8PPT - chains D and B of the 7 polymer chains in the assembly; structure by electron microscopy, 2.90 A resolution.

== Chain D ==
Protein: DNA polymerase sliding clamp
From: Pyrococcus abyssi GE5
UniProtKB: Q9UYX8 (PCNA_PYRAB); residues 1-249 here = UniProt positions 1-249
Amino-acid sequence (261 residues; numbered -11 to 249; the number before each row is that of its first residue; numbers below 1 keep their minus sign (Met-11 is residue -11)):
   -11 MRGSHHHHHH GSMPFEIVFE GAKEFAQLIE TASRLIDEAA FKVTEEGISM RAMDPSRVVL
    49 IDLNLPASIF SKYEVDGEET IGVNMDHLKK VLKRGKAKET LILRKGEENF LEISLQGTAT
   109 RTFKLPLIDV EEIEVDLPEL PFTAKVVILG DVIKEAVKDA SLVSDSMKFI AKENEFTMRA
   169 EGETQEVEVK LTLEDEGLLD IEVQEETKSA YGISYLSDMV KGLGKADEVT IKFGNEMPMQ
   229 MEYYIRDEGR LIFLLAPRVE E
Unresolved in the structure: -11 to 1, 248-249
Differences from the reference sequence: initiating methionine (-11); expression tag (-10 to 0)

== Chain B ==
Protein: DP2
From: Pyrococcus abyssi GE5
Amino-acid sequence (1270 residues; numbered 1 to 1270; the number before each row is that of its first residue):
     1 MELPKEMEEY FEMLQREIDK AYEIAKKARA QGKDPSLDVE IPQATDMAGR VESLVGPPGV
    61 AKRIRELVKE YGKEIAALKI VDEIIEGKFG DLGSREKYAE QAVRTALAIL TEGIVSAPIE
   121 GIANVKIKRN TWADNSEYLA LYYAGPIRSS GGTAQALSVL VGDYVRRKLG LDRFKPSEKH
   181 IERMVEEVDL YHRAVTRLQY HPSPEEVRLA MRNIPIEITG EATDDVEVSH RDVPGVETNQ
   241 LRGGAILVLA EGVLQKAKKL VKYIDKMGIE GWEWLKEFVE AKEKGEPKEE GKEESLAEST
   301 LEETKVEVDM GFYYSLYQKF KEEIAPSDKY AKEVIGGRPL FSDPSKPGGF RLRYGRSRAS
   361 GFATWGINPA TMILVDEFLA IGTQLKTERP GKGAVVTPVT TIEGPIVKLK DGSVLRVDDY
   421 NLALKVREDV EEILYLGDAV IAFGDFVENN QTLLPANYCE EWWILEFVKA LKEIYEVHLE
   481 PFTENEEESI EEASDYLEID PEFLKEMLRD PLRVKPPVEL AIHFSEVLGI PLHPYYTLYW
   541 NSVEPKDVEK LWRLLKNYAE IEWSNFRGIK FAKKIVISQE KLGDSKRTLE LLGLPHTVRD
   601 GNVIVDYPWA AALLTPLGNL NWEFMAKPLY ATIDIINENN EIKLRDRGIS WIGARMGRPE
   661 KAKERKMKPP VQVLFPIGLA GGSSRDIKKA AEEGKVAEVE IAFFKCPKCG HVGPEHLCPN
   721 CGTRKELLWV CPRCNAEYPE SQAEGYNYTC PKCNVKLRPY AKRKIRPSEL LNRAMENVKV
   781 YGVDKLKGVM GMTSGWKMPE PLEKGLLRAK NDVYVFKDGT IRFDATDAPI THFRPREIGV
   841 SVEKLRELGY THDFEGKPLV SEDQIVELKP QDIILSKEAG RYLLKVAKFV DDLLEKFYGL
   901 PRFYNAEKME DLIGHLVIGL APHTSAGIVG RIIGFVDALV GYAHPYFHAA KRRNCDGDED
   961 AVMLLLDALL NFSRYYLPEK RGGKMDAPLV ITTRLDPREV DSEVHNMDIV RYYPLEFYEA
  1021 TYELKSPKEL VGVIERVEDR LGKPEMYYGL KFTHDTDDIA LGPKMSLYKQ LGDMEEKVRR
  1081 QLEVAKRIRA VDEHGVAEKI LNSHLIPDLR GNLRSFTRQE FRCVKCNTKF RRPPLNGKCP
  1141 VCGGKIVLTV SKGAIEKYLG TAKMLVTEYN VKNYTRQRIC LTERDIDSLF ENVFPETQLT
  1201 LIVNPNDICQ RLVMARTGEV NKSGLLENLS NGSKKTEKAE KAEKPRKKSD EKPKKKRVIS
  1261 LEEFFSRKSK
Unresolved in the structure: 1, 284-307, 1217-1270
Bound ions: Zn2+ site 1: Cys706, Cys709, Cys718, Cys721; Zn2+ site 2: Cys731, Cys734, Cys750, Cys753; Mg2+: Asp956, Asp958; Zn2+ site 3: Cys1123, Cys1126, Cys1139, Cys1142
From the paper describing this entry:
  - Mg2+ coordination: Asn954, Asp956, Asp958
  - mutagenesis - R1178A: unchanged catalytic activity on ssDNA
  - mutagenesis - R1178A: decreased catalytic activity on P/T substrates
  - mutagenesis - P1107A, R1114A: unchanged catalytic activity

== Chain D / chain B interface ==
Residue-residue contacts - 8 pairs, chain D then chain B:
  Asp25(D) - Gly782(B)
  Glu26(D) - Val780(B)
  Glu26(D) - Tyr781(B)  hydrogen bond (side chain-backbone)
  Glu26(D) - Gly782(B)  hydrogen bond (side chain-backbone)
  Ile116(D) - Tyr781(B)  hydrophobic
  Asp117(D) - Lys779(B)  salt bridge
  Asp117(D) - Tyr781(B)
  Glu119(D) - Lys779(B)
Other interface residues (no listed pair), chain D (7 interface residues in all): Arg45, Asn72
Other interface residues (no listed pair), chain B (6 interface residues in all): Lys888, Lys896

== In short ==
7 residues of chain D face 6 of chain B across their interface; the contacts include 2 hydrogen bonds and 1
salt bridge. Polar pairs include Asp117(D)-Lys779(B), Glu26(D)-Tyr781(B) and Glu26(D)-Gly782(B). From the
paper: R1178A of chain B reduces catalytic activity on P/T substrates; Mg2+ coordination by Asn954(B),
Asp956(B) and Asp958(B); 3 substitutions were tested in all.
Here chain D is DNA polymerase sliding clamp and chain B is DP2, both from Pyrococcus abyssi GE5. Entry 8PPT
(Pyrococcus abyssi DNA polymerase D (PolD) in its editing mode bound to a primer/template substrate containing
...) was determined by electron microscopy together with 8PPU and 8PPV from the same study.
